Entry 1VWI (X-ray diffraction, 1.50 A resolution); this record covers chains B and M of the 4 polymer chains in the assembly.

[Chain B]
Protein: Streptavidin
Source organism: Streptomyces avidinii
UniProt: P22629 (SAV_STRAV); residues 13-135 here correspond to UniProt positions 37-159 (UniProt number = residue number + 24)
Chain sequence (123 residues; each row starts with the number of its first residue):
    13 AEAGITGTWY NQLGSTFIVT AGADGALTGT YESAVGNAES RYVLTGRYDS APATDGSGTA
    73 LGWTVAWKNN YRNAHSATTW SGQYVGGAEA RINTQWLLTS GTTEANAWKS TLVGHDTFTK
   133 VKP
Swiss-Prot annotation at these positions:
  - motif: R59 to D61 (Cell attachment site)
  - binding site (biotin): Y43, Y54, W92, W108, W120

[Chain M]
Protein: Peptide ligand containing hpq
Chain sequence (9 residues; numbered 3 to 10; the number before each row is that of its first residue):
     3 HPQGPP
     1 C
     9 KX
Modified positions: NH2 (amino group) at position 10
Glycans and other covalent adducts: pentanoic acid (LEA) linked to C1

[How chain B and chain M interact]
Pairs across the interface (17):
  L25(B) - Q5(M)
  L25(B) - P7(M)
  S45(B) - P4(M)  hydrogen bond (side chain-backbone)
  S45(B) - G6(M)
  A46(B) - G6(M)
  A46(B) - P7(M)  hydrophobic
  A46(B) - P8(M)
  V47(B) - P8(M)  hydrophobic
  Y54(B) - P4(M)
  W79(B) - H3(M)
  W79(B) - P4(M)  hydrophobic
  W79(B) - Q5(M)
  A86(B) - H3(M)
  S88(B) - H3(M)  hydrogen bond
  T90(B) - Q5(M)  hydrogen bond
  W108(B) - Q5(M)
  L110(B) - Q5(M)
Also at the interface, not in a pair above, chain B (13 interface residues in all): W92, D128

[In short]
13 residues of chain B face 6 of chain M across their interface; the contacts include 3 hydrogen bonds. Polar
contacts include S45(B)-P4(M), S88(B)-H3(M) and T90(B)-Q5(M). Pentanoic acid is covalently linked to C1(M).
Curated annotation (UniProt) lists 5 biotin-binding residues on chain B.
Here chain B is Streptavidin (Streptomyces avidinii) and chain M is Peptide ligand containing hpq. Entry 1VWI
(Streptavidin-cyclo-[5-S-valeramide-hpqgppc]k-NH2, ph 1.5, I222 complex) was determined by X-ray diffraction
together with 1VWA, 1VWB, 1VWC, 1VWD, 1VWE, 1VWF and 11 further entries from the same study.
